4GYV - chains A and G of the 3 polymer chains in the assembly; structure by X-ray diffraction, 2.90 A resolution.

# Chain A (and G)
Name: FERM, RhoGEF and pleckstrin domain-containing protein 2
Source organism: Mus musculus
Notes: chain G of this document is another copy of the same molecule, construct and numbering; everything in this record applies to it too
Reference sequence: Q91VS8 (FARP2_MOUSE); residues 536-749 here = UniProt positions 536-749
Sequence (218 residues; row label = number of the first residue in the row):
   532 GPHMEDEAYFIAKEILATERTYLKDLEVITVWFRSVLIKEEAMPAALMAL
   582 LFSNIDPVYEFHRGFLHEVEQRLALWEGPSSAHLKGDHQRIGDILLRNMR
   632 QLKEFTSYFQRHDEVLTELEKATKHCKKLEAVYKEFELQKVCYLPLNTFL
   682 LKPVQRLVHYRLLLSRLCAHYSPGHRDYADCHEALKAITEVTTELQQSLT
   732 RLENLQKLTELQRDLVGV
Unresolved in the structure: 748-749 (chain G: 747-749)
Construct notes: expression tag (532-535)
Modified residues: Mse535, Mse574, Mse579, Mse630 (selenomethionine; parent Met)
Swiss-Prot annotation at these positions:
  - mutagenesis: Leu730 (L730R: Increases guanyl-nucleotide exchange factor activity with RAC1; when associated with Q-733), Leu733 (L733Q: Increases guanyl-nucleotide exchange factor activity with RAC1; when associated with R-730)
Reported in the primary citation:
  - specificity-determining residues: Leu682 (proposed by the authors, not directly observed)

# How chain A and chain G interact
Residue-residue contacts (6; chain A residue first):
  Glu591(A) - Lys616(G)
  Arg594(A) - Ala613(G)
  Arg594(A) - His614(G)
  Gly595(A) - His614(G)
  His598(A) - His614(G)
  Glu635(A) - Ser703(G)  hydrogen bond
Other interface residues (no listed pair), chain A (6 interface residues in all): Tyr590
Other interface residues (no listed pair), chain G (7 interface residues in all): Gln620, Gly705, His706

# Summary
The interface between chain A and chain G involves 6 residues on one side and 7 on the other, with 1 hydrogen
bond. Its one hydrogen-bonded contact is Glu635(A)-Ser703(G). Curated annotation (UniProt) lists 2 mutagenesis
sites on chain A. The paper reports the specificity determinant Leu682(A).
Chain A and chain G are both FERM, RhoGEF and pleckstrin domain-containing protein 2 (Mus musculus); the
structure, Crystal structure of the DH domain of FARP2, was determined by X-ray diffraction together with 4GZU
and 4H6Y from the same study.
